1FBH - chains A and B; structure by X-ray diffraction, 2.50 A resolution.

[Chain A (and B)]
Protein: Fructose 1,6-bisphosphatase
Organism: Sus scrofa
Notes: EC 3.1.3.11; chain B of this document is another copy of the same molecule, construct and numbering; everything in this record applies to it too
UniProtKB: P00636 (F16P_PIG); residue numbers follow UniProt; this construct covers 1-335
Chain sequence (335 residues; numbered 1 to 335; the number before each row is that of its first residue):
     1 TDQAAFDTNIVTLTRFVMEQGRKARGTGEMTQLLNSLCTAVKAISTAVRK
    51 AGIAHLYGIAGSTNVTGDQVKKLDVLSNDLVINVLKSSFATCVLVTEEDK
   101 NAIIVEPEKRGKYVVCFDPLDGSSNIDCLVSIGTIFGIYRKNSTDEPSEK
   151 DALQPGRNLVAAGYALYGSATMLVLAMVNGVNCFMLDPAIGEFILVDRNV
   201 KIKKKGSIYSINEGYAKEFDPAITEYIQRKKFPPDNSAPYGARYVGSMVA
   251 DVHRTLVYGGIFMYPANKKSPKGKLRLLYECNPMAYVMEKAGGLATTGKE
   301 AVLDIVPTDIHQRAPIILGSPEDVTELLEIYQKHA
Disordered / not traced: 1-6, 56-67 (chain B: 1-5, 56-67)
Differences from the reference sequence: conflict Gln20 (Glu in P00636), Thr96 (Ser in P00636), Asn199 (Asp in P00636)
Small-molecule neighbours:
  - 1,6-di-O-phosphono-alpha-D-fructofuranose (AFP): Asp121, Gly122, Ser123, Ser124, Asn212, Tyr215, Tyr244, Gly246, Ser247, Met248, Phe262, Tyr264, Lys274, Leu275, Arg276, Glu280
  - 1,6-di-O-phosphono-alpha-D-fructofuranose / 1,6-di-O-phosphono-beta-D-fructofuranose: Asp118, Leu120, Asp121, Gly122, Ser123, Ser124, Asn125, Asn212, Tyr215, Tyr244, Gly246, Ser247, Met248, Phe262, Tyr264, Lys274, Leu275, Arg276, Glu280
  - 1,6-di-O-phosphono-beta-D-fructofuranose (FBP): Asp118, Leu120, Asp121, Gly122, Ser123, Ser124, Asn125, Asn212, Tyr215, Tyr244, Gly246, Ser247, Met248, Phe262, Tyr264, Lys274, Leu275, Arg276, Glu280
UniProt features mapped onto this chain:
  - binding site (Mg(2+)): Glu98

[Interface between chain A and chain B]
Residue-residue contacts - 82 pairs, chain A then chain B:
  Val48(A) - Ser169(B)
  Val48(A) - Ala170(B)
  Arg49(A) - Arg49(B)
  Arg49(A) - Gly168(B)  hydrogen bond (side chain-backbone)
  Arg49(A) - Ser169(B)
  Arg49(A) - Ala170(B)
  Arg49(A) - Pro188(B)
  Ala51(A) - Met185(B)
  Gly52(A) - Met185(B)
  Gly52(A) - Val196(B)
  Ile53(A) - Met185(B)  hydrophobic
  Ile53(A) - Leu186(B)
  Ile53(A) - Asp187(B)
  Ile53(A) - Val196(B)  hydrophobic
  Asp127(A) - Val257(B)
  Cys128(A) - His253(B)
  Cys128(A) - Val257(B)  hydrophobic
  Leu129(A) - Leu166(B)  hydrophobic
  Leu129(A) - Ser169(B)
  Leu129(A) - Ala170(B)
  Leu129(A) - Met172(B)  hydrophobic
  Ser131(A) - Ser131(B)
  Leu166(A) - Leu129(B)  hydrophobic
  Tyr167(A) - Ser169(B)
  Gly168(A) - Gly168(B)
  Gly168(A) - Ser169(B)
  Ser169(A) - Val48(B)
  Ser169(A) - Arg49(B)
  Ser169(A) - Leu129(B)
  Ser169(A) - Tyr167(B)
  Ser169(A) - Gly168(B)
  Ala170(A) - Arg49(B)
  Met172(A) - Leu129(B)  hydrophobic
  Met185(A) - Gly52(B)  hydrogen bond (side chain-backbone)
  Met185(A) - Ile53(B)  hydrophobic
  Leu186(A) - Ile53(B)
  Asp187(A) - Lys50(B)  salt bridge
  Asp187(A) - Ile53(B)
  Pro188(A) - Arg49(B)
  Pro188(A) - Lys50(B)
  Ala189(A) - Lys50(B)
  Val196(A) - Gly52(B)
  Tyr209(A) - Glu213(B)
  Tyr209(A) - Gly214(B)
  Asn212(A) - Gly241(B)
  Asn212(A) - Ala242(B)  hydrogen bond (side chain-backbone)
  Asn212(A) - Arg243(B)
  Glu213(A) - Tyr209(B)
  Glu213(A) - Glu213(B)
  Glu213(A) - Lys231(B)  salt bridge
  Glu213(A) - Ala242(B)
  Gly214(A) - Tyr209(B)
  Gly214(A) - Pro239(B)
  Gly214(A) - Tyr240(B)
  Gly214(A) - Ala242(B)
  Ala216(A) - Lys231(B)
  Lys217(A) - Lys231(B)
  Lys217(A) - Phe232(B)
  Lys217(A) - Pro239(B)
  Lys231(A) - Glu213(B)  salt bridge
  Lys231(A) - Ala216(B)
  Lys231(A) - Lys217(B)
  Lys231(A) - Lys231(B)
  Phe232(A) - Lys217(B)
  Pro239(A) - Gly214(B)
  Tyr240(A) - Gly214(B)
  Gly241(A) - Asn212(B)
  Ala242(A) - Asn212(B)  hydrogen bond (backbone-side chain)
  Ala242(A) - Glu213(B)
  Ala242(A) - Gly214(B)
  Ala242(A) - Tyr244(B)
  Arg243(A) - Asn212(B)
  Arg243(A) - Tyr244(B)
  Arg243(A) - Val245(B)
  Arg243(A) - Gly246(B)
  Tyr244(A) - Ala242(B)
  Tyr244(A) - Arg243(B)
  Tyr244(A) - Tyr244(B)  hydrogen bond (backbone-backbone)
  Val245(A) - Arg243(B)
  Gly246(A) - Arg243(B)
  His253(A) - Cys128(B)
  Val257(A) - Asp127(B)
Also at the interface, not in a pair above, chain A (43 interface residues in all): Lys50, Val130, Arg254, Tyr258
Also at the interface, not in a pair above, chain B (42 interface residues in all): Ala51, Val130, Arg254, Tyr258

[In short]
Chain A and chain B form an interface of 43 and 42 residues respectively; the contacts include 5 hydrogen
bonds and 3 salt bridges. Polar contacts include Asp187(A)-Lys50(B), Glu213(A)-Lys231(B) and
Arg49(A)-Gly168(B). Ligands of chain A: 1,6-di-O-phosphono-alpha-D-fructofuranose,
1,6-di-O-phosphono-beta-D-fructofuranose and 1,6-di-O-phosphono-alpha-D-fructofuranose /
1,6-di-O-phosphono-beta-D-fructofuranose.
Chain A and chain B are both Fructose 1,6-bisphosphatase (Sus scrofa); the structure, Crystallographic studies
of the catalytic mechanism of the neutral form of fructose-1,6-bisphosphatase, was determined by X-ray
diffraction (same publication as 1FBC, 1FBD, 1FBE, 1FBF and 1FBG).
